Entry 2CKB (X-ray diffraction, 3.00 A resolution); this record covers chains A and B of the 5 polymer chains in the assembly.

[Chain A]
Protein: Alpha, beta T cell receptor
Source organism: Mus musculus
Notes: fragment: extracellular domains
Amino-acid sequence (202 residues; each row starts with the number of its first residue; note: 11 numbers in that range are skipped by the numbering (no residue carries them; nothing is unmodelled there)):
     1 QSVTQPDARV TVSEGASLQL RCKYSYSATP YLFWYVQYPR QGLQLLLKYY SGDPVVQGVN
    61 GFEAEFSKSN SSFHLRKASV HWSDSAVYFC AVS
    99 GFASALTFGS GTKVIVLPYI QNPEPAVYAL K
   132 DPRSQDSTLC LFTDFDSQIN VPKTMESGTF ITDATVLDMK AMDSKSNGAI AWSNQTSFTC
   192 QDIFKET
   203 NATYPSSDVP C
Construct notes: conflict Ala-127 (Gln142 in X01134), Ala-165 (Lys178 in X01134)

[Chain B]
Protein: Alpha, beta T cell receptor
Source organism: Mus musculus
Notes: fragment: extracellular domains
Amino-acid sequence (237 residues; numbered 1 to 247 plus 1 insertion-coded residue; 11 numbers in that range are skipped by the numbering (no residue carries them; nothing is unmodelled there); the number before each row is that of its first residue):
     1 EAAVTQSPRN KVAVTGGKVT LSCNQTNNHN NMYWYRQDTG HGLRLIHYSY GAGSTEKGDI
    61 PDG
    65 YKASRPSQEN FSLILELATP SQTSVYFCAS GGGG
   105 TLYFGAGTRL SV
  116A L
   117 EDLRNVTPPK VSLFEPSKAE IANKQKATLV CLARGFFPDH VELSWWVNGK EVHSGVSTDP
   177 QAYKES
   186 NY
   189 SYCLSSRLRV SATFWHNPRN HFRCQVQFHG LSEEDKWPEG SPKPVTQNIS AEAWGRADC
Disulfides: Cys-147/Cys-212
Construct notes: conflict Gly-97 (Gln125 in 1791255), Thr-105 (Glu129 in 1791255), Leu-106 (Gln130 in 1791255), Tyr-107 (Phe131 in 1791255), Ala-110 (Pro134 in 1791255), Ser-115 (Thr139 in 1791255)

[How chain A and chain B interact]
Contacting residue pairs (81; chain A residue first):
  Phe-33(A) with Gly-98(B)
  Tyr-35(A) with Leu-106(B), hydrogen bond (side chain-backbone); Phe-108(B)
  Gln-37(A) with Gln-37(B); Phe-91(B)
  Arg-40(A) with Ala-110(B); Arg-113(B); Val-157(B), hydrogen bond (side chain-backbone); Glu-158(B); Pro-176(B)
  Gly-42(A) with Phe-91(B); Gly-109(B)
  Leu-43(A) with Leu-43(B), hydrophobic; Phe-108(B), hydrophobic
  Phe-89(A) with Gln-37(B)
  Ser-93(A) with Gly-97(B)
  Ser-102(A) with Asn-31(B), hydrogen bond; Tyr-33(B), hydrogen bond (backbone-side chain); Tyr-50(B)
  Ala-103(A) with Tyr-35(B)
  Leu-104(A) with Tyr-35(B), hydrogen bond (backbone-side chain); Leu-106(B), hydrophobic
  Phe-106(A) with Tyr-35(B), hydrophobic; Leu-43(B); Phe-108(B), hydrophobic
  Ser-108(A) with Gly-42(B)
  Glu-122(A) with Lys-140(B), salt bridge
  Ala-124(A) with Lys-140(B)
  Tyr-126(A) with Ser-133(B); Ala-135(B), hydrophobic; Glu-136(B); Asn-139(B); Lys-140(B), hydrogen bond
  Ala-127(A) with Ser-133(B)
  Leu-128(A) with Phe-130(B); Glu-131(B); Pro-132(B); Ser-133(B); Val-146(B), hydrophobic
  Lys-129(A) with Glu-131(B)
  Asp-132(A) with Ser-128(B); Leu-129(B); Phe-130(B)
  Pro-133(A) with Leu-129(B); Phe-130(B); Glu-131(B)
  Arg-134(A) with Glu-240(B), salt bridge
  Ser-138(A) with Phe-130(B)
  Thr-139(A) with Phe-130(B)
  Leu-140(A) with Phe-130(B), hydrophobic; Val-146(B), hydrophobic
  Leu-142(A) with Thr-144(B); Val-146(B), hydrophobic
  Thr-144(A) with Arg-197(B)
  Asp-145(A) with Lys-140(B), salt bridge; Arg-197(B), salt bridge
  Phe-161(A) with Tyr-179(B), hydrophobic; Lys-180(B)
  Thr-163(A) with Ser-193(B)
  Asp-164(A) with Asp-175(B); Tyr-179(B)
  Thr-166(A) with Ser-173(B); Asp-175(B); Arg-195(B), hydrogen bond (backbone-side chain)
  Val-167(A) with Ser-173(B), hydrogen bond (backbone-side chain)
  Leu-168(A) with Gly-171(B); Val-172(B); Ser-173(B); Arg-195(B)
  Asp-169(A) with Gly-171(B), hydrogen bond (backbone-backbone)
  Met-170(A) with Lys-142(B); Gly-171(B); Arg-197(B)
  Ser-177(A) with Arg-195(B), hydrogen bond (backbone-side chain)
  Asn-178(A) with Arg-195(B), hydrogen bond (backbone-side chain)
  Gly-179(A) with Arg-195(B), hydrogen bond (backbone-side chain)
  Ala-180(A) with Arg-195(B)
  Ile-181(A) with Val-146(B), hydrophobic
  Trp-183(A) with Arg-150(B); Cys-191(B), hydrophobic
  Tyr-206(A) with Asn-139(B)
Also at the interface, not in a pair above, chain A (51 interface residues in all): Tyr-31, Pro-39, Gln-41, Ala-101, Thr-105, Gly-107, Lys-171, Ala-172
Also at the interface, not in a pair above, chain B (53 interface residues in all): His-41, Leu-45, Thr-105, Leu-148, Leu-159, Ser-170, Val-198, Ser-199, Ala-241, Arg-244

[Overview]
The interface between chain A and chain B involves 51 residues on one side and 53 on the other; the contacts
include 12 hydrogen bonds and 4 salt bridges. Among the polar pairs are Glu-122(A)/Lys-140(B),
Arg-134(A)/Glu-240(B) and Asp-145(A)/Lys-140(B).
Chain A is Alpha, beta T cell receptor and chain B is Alpha, beta T cell receptor, both from Mus musculus; the
structure, Structure of the 2C/kb/DEV8 complex, was determined by X-ray diffraction.
